6HEC - chains a and h of the 34 polymer chains in the assembly; structure by electron microscopy, 6.95 A resolution (low resolution: residue-level contacts below are approximate; hydrogen-bond / salt-bridge calls are withheld).

== Chain a ==
Molecule: Proteasome subunit alpha
Source organism: Archaeoglobus fulgidus (strain ATCC 49558 / VC-16 / DSM 4304 / JCM 9628 / NBRC 100126)
Notes: EC 3.4.25.1; engineered mutation(s): 0
UniProt: O29760 (PSA_ARCFU); numbering as in UniProt (aligned over 5-246)
Sequence (242 residues; numbered 5 to 246; the number before each row is that of its first residue):
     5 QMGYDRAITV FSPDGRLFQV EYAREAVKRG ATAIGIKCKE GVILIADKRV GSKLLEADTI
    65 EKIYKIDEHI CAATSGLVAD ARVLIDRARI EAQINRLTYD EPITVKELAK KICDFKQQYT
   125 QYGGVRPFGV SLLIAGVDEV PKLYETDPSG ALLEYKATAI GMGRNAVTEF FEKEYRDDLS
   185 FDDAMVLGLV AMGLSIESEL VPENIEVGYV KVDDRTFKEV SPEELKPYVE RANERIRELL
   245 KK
Not modelled in the structure: 5-9

== Chain h ==
Molecule: Proteasome subunit beta
Source organism: Archaeoglobus fulgidus (strain ATCC 49558 / VC-16 / DSM 4304 / JCM 9628 / NBRC 100126)
Notes: EC 3.4.25.1
UniProt: Q9P996 (PSB_ARCFU); numbering as in UniProt (aligned over 12-213)
Sequence (202 residues; each row starts with the number of its first residue):
    12 TTTVGLVCKD GVVMATEKRA TMGNFIASKA AKKIYQIADR MAMTTAGSVG DAQFLARIIK
    72 IEANLYEIRR ERKPTVRAIA TLTSNLLNSY RYFPYLVQLL IGGIDSEGKS IYSIDPIGGA
   132 IEEKDIVATG SGSLTAYGVL EDRFTPEIGV DEAVELAVRA IYSAMKRDSA SGDGIDVVKI
   192 TEDEFYQYSP EEVEQILAKF RK

== How chain a and chain h interact ==
Residue-residue contacts - 19 pairs, chain a then chain h:
  Lys-69(a) / Glu-78(h)
  Lys-69(a) / Ile-79(h)
  Ile-70(a) / Ile-79(h)
  Glu-72(a) / Asn-75(h)
  Glu-72(a) / Ile-79(h)
  Asp-90(a) / Arg-80(h)
  Arg-93(a) / Ile-79(h)
  Arg-93(a) / Arg-80(h)
  Arg-93(a) / Glu-82(h)
  Ile-94(a) / Arg-80(h)
  Gln-97(a) / Ile-72(h)
  Gln-97(a) / Asn-75(h)
  Gln-97(a) / Ile-79(h)
  Arg-100(a) / Ile-72(h)
  Leu-101(a) / Arg-68(h)
  Leu-101(a) / Ile-69(h)
  Leu-101(a) / Ile-72(h)
  Asp-104(a) / Arg-68(h)
  Asp-104(a) / Lys-71(h)
Interface residues without a listed pair, chain a (12 interface residues in all): Glu-65, Asp-71
Interface residues without a listed pair, chain h (10 interface residues in all): Leu-76

== Summary ==
12 residues of chain a and 10 residues of chain h are in contact.
Chain a is Proteasome subunit alpha and chain h is Proteasome subunit beta, both from Archaeoglobus fulgidus
(strain ATCC 49558 / VC-16 / DSM 4304 / JCM 9628 / NBRC 100126); the structure, PAN-proteasome in state 4, was
determined by electron microscopy, deposited together with 6HE5, 6HE7, 6HE8, 6HE9, 6HEA and 6HED.
